Entry 9O52 (electron microscopy, 3.18 A resolution); this record covers chains A and B of the 9 polymer chains in the assembly.

Chain A (and B):
Name: Intermediate conductance calcium-activated potassium channel protein 4, Small conductance calcium-activated potassium channel protein 2 chimera
Organism: Homo sapiens
Notes: fragment: SK4 residues 1-15 + SK2 residues 124-412 + SK4 residues 306-428; chain B of this document is another copy of the same molecule, construct and numbering; everything in this record applies to it too
UniProt: chimeric construct of O15554, Q9H2S1: residues 110-123 from O15554 (KCNN4_HUMAN) positions 1-14 (UniProt number = residue number - 109); residues 124-412 from Q9H2S1 positions 124-412 (same numbers); residues 413-535 from O15554 (KCNN4_HUMAN) positions 305-427 (UniProt number = residue number - 108)
Amino-acid sequence (435 residues; each row starts with the number of its first residue):
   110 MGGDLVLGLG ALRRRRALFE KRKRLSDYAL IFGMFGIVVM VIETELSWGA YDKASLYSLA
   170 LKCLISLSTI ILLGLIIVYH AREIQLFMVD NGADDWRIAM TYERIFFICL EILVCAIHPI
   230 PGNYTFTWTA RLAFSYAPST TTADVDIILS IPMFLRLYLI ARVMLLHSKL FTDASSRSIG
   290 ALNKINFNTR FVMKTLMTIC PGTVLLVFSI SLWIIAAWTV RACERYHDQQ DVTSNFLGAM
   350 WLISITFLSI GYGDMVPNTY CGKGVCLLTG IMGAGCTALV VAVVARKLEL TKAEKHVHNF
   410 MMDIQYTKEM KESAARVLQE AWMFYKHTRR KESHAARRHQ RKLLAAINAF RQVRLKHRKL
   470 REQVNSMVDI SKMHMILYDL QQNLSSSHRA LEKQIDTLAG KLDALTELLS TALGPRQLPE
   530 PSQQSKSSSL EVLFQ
Unresolved in the structure: 110-117, 491-544
Construct notes: expression tag (536-544)
Cystine bridges: Cys332-Cys370
Metal / ion sites: K+ site 1: Ser358, Ile359 (shared with Ser358(B), Ile359(B) of chain B; 2 residues of chain C; 2 residues of chain D); K+ site 2: Ser358 (shared with Ser358(B) of chain B; 1 residue of chain C; 1 residue of chain D); K+ site 3: Ile359, Gly360 (shared with Ile359(B), Gly360(B) of chain B; 2 residues of chain C; 2 residues of chain D); K+ site 4: Gly360, Tyr361 (shared with Gly360(B), Tyr361(B) of chain B; 2 residues of chain C; 2 residues of chain D)
UniProt features mapped onto this chain:
  - modified residue: Tyr160 (Phosphotyrosine), His466 (Phosphohistidine)
What the authors report for this chain:
  - conformationally variable residues (side-chain flip): Arg240, Trp350, Tyr361, Asp363
  - contacts within the chain: Trp350-Asp363 (hydrogen bond)
  - mutagenesis - F243A (Kd 3 uM): abolished binding to Apamin

Interface between chain A and chain B:
Contacting residue pairs - 60 pairs, chain A then chain B:
  Asp340(A) - Arg240(B)  hydrogen bond (backbone-side chain)
  Val341(A) - Tyr245(B)  hydrophobic
  Leu346(A) - Tyr369(B)  hydrophobic
  Trp350(A) - Lys372(B)
  Ser353(A) - Leu376(B)
  Leu357(A) - Leu376(B)  hydrophobic
  Leu357(A) - Gly379(B)
  Leu357(A) - Ile380(B)  hydrophobic
  Ser358(A) - Ser358(B)
  Ile359(A) - Thr355(B)
  Ile359(A) - Ser358(B)
  Ile359(A) - Ile359(B)
  Ile359(A) - Gly360(B)
  Gly360(A) - Gly360(B)
  Tyr361(A) - Leu351(B)
  Tyr361(A) - Thr355(B)  hydrogen bond
  Tyr361(A) - Gly360(B)
  Tyr361(A) - Tyr361(B)
  Tyr361(A) - Gly362(B)
  Tyr361(A) - Val365(B)  hydrophobic
  Tyr361(A) - Cys375(B)
  Asp363(A) - Phe243(B)
  Asp363(A) - Tyr245(B)
  Met364(A) - Tyr245(B)  hydrogen bond
  Val390(A) - Ala383(B)
  Val390(A) - Gly384(B)
  Val390(A) - Ala387(B)  hydrophobic
  Ala394(A) - Leu388(B)  hydrophobic
  Lys396(A) - Lys303(B)
  Leu397(A) - Lys303(B)
  Glu398(A) - Lys303(B)
  Leu399(A) - Phe300(B)  hydrophobic
  Leu399(A) - Lys303(B)
  Leu399(A) - Thr307(B)
  Ala402(A) - Asn292(B)
  Ala402(A) - Ile294(B)
  Glu403(A) - Ile294(B)
  Glu403(A) - Phe300(B)
  Glu403(A) - Lys303(B)  salt bridge
  Val406(A) - Asn292(B)
  Val406(A) - Ile294(B)  hydrophobic
  His407(A) - Thr307(B)
  His407(A) - Ile308(B)
  Phe409(A) - Ile288(B)  hydrophobic
  Met410(A) - Ser284(B)
  Met410(A) - Ser285(B)
  Glu471(A) - Lys401(B)
  Glu471(A) - Ala402(B)
  Asp478(A) - Ile479(B)
  Asp478(A) - His483(B)  hydrogen bond (backbone-side chain)
  Ile479(A) - Ile479(B)
  Lys481(A) - His483(B)
  Met482(A) - Met482(B)  hydrophobic
  Met482(A) - His483(B)
  Met482(A) - Leu486(B)  hydrophobic
  Ile485(A) - Leu486(B)  hydrophobic
  Ile485(A) - Tyr487(B)  hydrophobic
  Ile485(A) - Gln490(B)
  Leu486(A) - Leu486(B)  hydrophobic
  Leu489(A) - Leu489(B)
Also at the interface, not in a pair above, chain A (38 interface residues in all): Trp322, Gln339, Asn344, Thr400, Met411, Asp488
Also at the interface, not in a pair above, chain B (43 interface residues in all): Gly289, Met302, Thr304, Met306

Overview:
38 residues of chain A face 43 of chain B across their interface; the contacts include 4 hydrogen bonds and 1
salt bridge. Polar pairs include Glu403(A)-Lys303(B), Asp340(A)-Arg240(B) and Tyr361(A)-Thr355(B). From the
paper: F243A of chain A abolishes binding to Apamin; conformational variability at Arg240(A), Trp350(A) and
Tyr361(A) among others.
Both chains are Intermediate conductance calcium-activated potassium channel protein 4, Small conductance
calcium-activated potassium channel protein 2 chimera (Homo sapiens). Entry 9O52 (Cryo-EM structure of the
human SK2-4 chimera/calmodulin channel complex bound to the bee toxin apamin) was determined by electron
microscopy (same publication as 9O48, 9O51, 9O53 and 9O5O).
